Entry 6V2E (X-ray diffraction, 1.83 A resolution); this record covers chains A and B.

Chain A:
Protein: Maltose/maltodextrin-binding periplasmic protein, Receptor activity-modifying protein 2, Calcitonin gene-related peptide type 1 receptor
Source organism: Escherichia coli (strain K12)
UniProtKB: chimeric construct of P0AEX9, O60895, Q16602: residues 2-368 from P0AEX9 (MALE_ECOLI) positions 26-392 (UniProt number = residue number + 24); residues 1055-2019 from O60895 positions 55-140 (offset varies); residues 2029-2144 from Q16602 positions 29-144 (UniProt number = residue number - 2000)
Chain sequence (591 residues; each row starts with the number of its first residue; note: 1559 numbers in that range are skipped by the numbering (no residue carries them; nothing is unmodelled there)):
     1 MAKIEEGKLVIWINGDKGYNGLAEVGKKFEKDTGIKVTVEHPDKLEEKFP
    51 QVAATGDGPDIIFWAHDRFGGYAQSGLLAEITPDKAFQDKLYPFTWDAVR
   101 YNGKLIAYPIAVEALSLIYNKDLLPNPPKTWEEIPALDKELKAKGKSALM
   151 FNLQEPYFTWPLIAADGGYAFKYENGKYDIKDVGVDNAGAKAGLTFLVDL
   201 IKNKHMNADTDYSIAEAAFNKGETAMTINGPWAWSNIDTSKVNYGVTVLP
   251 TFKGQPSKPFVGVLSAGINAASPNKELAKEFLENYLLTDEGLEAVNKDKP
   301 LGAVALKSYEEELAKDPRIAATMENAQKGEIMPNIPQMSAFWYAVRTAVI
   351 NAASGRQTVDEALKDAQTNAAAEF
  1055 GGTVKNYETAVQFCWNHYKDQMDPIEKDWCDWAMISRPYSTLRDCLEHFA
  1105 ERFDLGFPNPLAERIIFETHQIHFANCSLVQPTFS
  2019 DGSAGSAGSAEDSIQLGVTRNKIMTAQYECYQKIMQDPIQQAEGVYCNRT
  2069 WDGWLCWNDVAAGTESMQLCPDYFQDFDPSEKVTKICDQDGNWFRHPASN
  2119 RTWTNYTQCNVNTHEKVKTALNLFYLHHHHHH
Unresolved in the structure: 1-2, 2019-2031, 2130-2150
Sequence notes: initiating methionine (1); linker (369-374, 2020-2028); engineered mutation R1106 (Leu106 in O60895); expression tag (2145-2150)
Cystine bridges: C1068-C1099, C1084-C1131, C2048-C2074, C2065-C2105, C2088-C2127
Ligand contacts: amino group (NH2): W2121, T2122, Y2124
UniProt features mapped onto this chain:
  - site: S1139 (Required for CALCRL interaction)
  - glycosylation (N-linked (GlcNAc...) asparagine): N1130, N2066, N2118, N2123

Chain B:
Protein: ADM
UniProtKB: P35318 (ADML_HUMAN); residues 37-52 here correspond to UniProt positions 131-146 (UniProt number = residue number + 94)
Chain sequence (16 residues; numbered 37 to 52; the number before each row is that of its first residue):
    37 DKDNVAPRRLIGPWGY
Sequence notes: engineered mutation R45 (Ser139 in P35318), L46 (Lys140 in P35318), G48 (Ser142 in P35318), W50 (Gln144 in P35318)
Covalent attachments: amino group (NH2) linked to Y52
UniProt features mapped onto this chain:
  - modified residue: Y52 (Tyrosine amide)
What the authors report for this chain:
  - mutagenesis - S45R/K46L/Q50W (17-fold), S48G/Q50W (13-fold): increased binding to RAMP2
  - mutagenesis - S48G (5-fold): increased binding to RAMP2-CLR ECD
  - mutagenesis - S45R/K46L/S48G/Q50W: increased binding to RAMP2/3 complexes
  - mutagenesis - K46L: increased binding to RAMP1
  - mutagenesis - K46L: decreased binding to RAMP2

How chain A and chain B interact:
Pairs across the interface (47):
  Q154(A) with R45(B), hydrogen bond
  D209(A) with R44(B), salt bridge
  I350(A) with R45(B)
  S354(A) with P43(B)
  G355(A) with D39(B)
  R356(A) with P43(B); L46(B)
  R1097(A) with Y52(B), hydrogen bond
  E1101(A) with Y52(B), hydrogen bond
  E1105(A) with R45(B), salt bridge
  F1111(A) with Y52(B)
  V2036(A) with D37(B); K38(B)
  T2037(A) with K38(B); D39(B), hydrogen bond (side chain-backbone)
  D2070(A) with Y52(B)
  G2071(A) with Y52(B)
  W2072(A) with L46(B), hydrophobic; I47(B), hydrophobic; Y52(B)
  D2090(A) with K38(B), hydrogen bond (backbone-side chain)
  Y2091(A) with K38(B)
  F2092(A) with K38(B); D39(B); V41(B); A42(B), hydrophobic; P43(B)
  Q2093(A) with K38(B), hydrogen bond (side chain-backbone); D39(B), hydrogen bond (backbone-backbone); N40(B), hydrogen bond
  D2094(A) with N40(B), hydrogen bond (backbone-backbone); V41(B); A42(B), hydrogen bond (side chain-backbone)
  F2095(A) with A42(B), hydrophobic
  H2114(A) with P49(B)
  A2116(A) with P49(B), hydrophobic; W50(B)
  S2117(A) with P49(B), hydrogen bond (side chain-backbone); W50(B)
  R2119(A) with W50(B), hydrogen bond (side chain-backbone)
  W2121(A) with I47(B), hydrogen bond (side chain-backbone); G48(B), hydrogen bond (side chain-backbone); P49(B); Y52(B)
  T2122(A) with Y52(B), hydrogen bond (backbone-backbone)
  T2125(A) with I47(B)
  N2128(A) with I47(B)
Other interface residues (no listed pair), chain A (32 interface residues in all): K2040, T2120, Y2124
Other interface residues (no listed pair), chain B (16 interface residues in all): G51
Interface features reported in the paper:
  - residue pairs: R356(A)-L46(B)

Summary:
The interface between chain A and chain B involves 32 residues on one side and 16 on the other, with 15
hydrogen bonds and 2 salt bridges. Polar contacts include D209(A)-R44(B), E1105(A)-R45(B) and Q154(A)-R45(B).
The paper describes a contact between R356(A) and L46(B). From the paper: S45R/K46L/Q50W and S48G/Q50W of
chain B increase binding to RAMP2; S48G of chain B increases binding to RAMP2-CLR ECD; 5 substitutions were
tested in all.
Chain A is Maltose/maltodextrin-binding periplasmic protein, Receptor activity-modifying protein 2, Calcitonin
gene-related peptide type 1 receptor (Escherichia coli (strain K12)) and chain B is ADM; the structure,
Crystal structure of the human CLR:RAMP2 extracellular domain heterodimer with bound high-affinity
adrenomedullin S45R/K46L/S48G/Q50W variant, was determined by X-ray diffraction.
